Entry 6SZ9 (electron microscopy, 3.70 A resolution); this record covers chains A and C of the 5 polymer chains in the assembly.

== Chain A ==
Name: IcmO (DotL)
From: Legionella pneumophila
UniProtKB: Q5ZYC6 (Q5ZYC6_LEGPH); residues 1-783 here = UniProt positions 1-783
Chain sequence (783 residues; each row starts with the number of its first residue):
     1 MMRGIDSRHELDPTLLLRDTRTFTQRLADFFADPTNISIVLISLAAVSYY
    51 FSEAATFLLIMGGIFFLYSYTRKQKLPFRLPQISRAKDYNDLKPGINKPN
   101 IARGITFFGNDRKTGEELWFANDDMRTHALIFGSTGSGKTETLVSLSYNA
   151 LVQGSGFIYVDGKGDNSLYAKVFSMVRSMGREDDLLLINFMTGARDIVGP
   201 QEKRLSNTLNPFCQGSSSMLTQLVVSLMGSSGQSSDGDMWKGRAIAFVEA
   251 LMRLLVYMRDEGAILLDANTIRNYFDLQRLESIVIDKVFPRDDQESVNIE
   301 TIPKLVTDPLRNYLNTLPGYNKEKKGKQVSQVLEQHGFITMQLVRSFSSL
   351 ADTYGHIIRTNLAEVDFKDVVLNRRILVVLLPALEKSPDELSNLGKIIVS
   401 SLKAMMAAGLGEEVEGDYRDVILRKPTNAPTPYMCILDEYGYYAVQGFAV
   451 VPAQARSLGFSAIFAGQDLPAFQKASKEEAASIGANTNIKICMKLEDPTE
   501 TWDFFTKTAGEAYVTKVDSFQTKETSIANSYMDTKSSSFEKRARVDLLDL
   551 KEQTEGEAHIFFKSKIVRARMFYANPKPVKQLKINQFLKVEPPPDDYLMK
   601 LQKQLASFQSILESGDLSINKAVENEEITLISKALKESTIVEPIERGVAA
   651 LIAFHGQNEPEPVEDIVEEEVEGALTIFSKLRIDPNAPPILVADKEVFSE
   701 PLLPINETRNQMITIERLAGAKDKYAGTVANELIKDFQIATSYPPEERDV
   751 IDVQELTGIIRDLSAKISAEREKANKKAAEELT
Disordered / not traced: 1-103, 229-238, 412-423, 496-555, 659-783
Swiss-Prot annotation at these positions:
  - mutagenesis: Q222 (Q222R: Shows intracellular growth defects. Can still recruit type IV adapter proteins IcmS/IcmW to the inner membrane), A363 to D366 (Abolishes intracellular growth in A.castellanii), A726 to T783 (Shows intracellular growth defects. Does not interact with type IV adapter proteins IcmS/IcmW and is unable to recruit them to the inner membrane ...)
Reported in the primary citation:
  - mutagenesis - A363R/E364R/D366R: abolished growth

== Chain C ==
Name: IcmJ (DotN)
From: Legionella pneumophila
UniProtKB: Q5ZYB7 (Q5ZYB7_LEGPH); residues 1-208 here correspond to UniProt positions 7-214 (UniProt number = residue number + 6)
Chain sequence (208 residues; each row starts with the number of its first residue):
     1 MADNQQRCELKLIASPGSWRLYSARKIDERFKSYEQKIFQRDRYTCQFCG
    51 FQARLYQDIVNLDGDYTNNRLSNLVTACCFCAQCFFVESVGVGGYGGGTL
   101 IYLPELTQAELNSLCHVLFCAITNDTGYKSSAQNIYRSFKFRSQIVEEKF
   151 GEGTSDPAIFGQLMIDSGVNSEEIREKLFKNIRLLPSRAKFRKQIEKWAA
   201 SALEEIAD
Disordered / not traced: 1-6
Swiss-Prot annotation at these positions:
  - binding site (Zn(2+)): C46, C49, C78, C81

== Interface between chain A and chain C ==
Pairs across the interface - 50 pairs, chain A then chain C:
  Y597(A) - Q162(C)
  L601(A) - L163(C)  hydrophobic
  Q604(A) - E152(C)  hydrogen bond (side chain-backbone)
  Q604(A) - G153(C)
  Q604(A) - I159(C)
  Q604(A) - L163(C)
  L605(A) - L163(C)
  L605(A) - S167(C)
  F608(A) - F160(C)  hydrophobic
  F608(A) - L163(C)
  F608(A) - L178(C)  hydrophobic
  Q609(A) - S167(C)  hydrogen bond
  I611(A) - K149(C)
  L612(A) - V169(C)  hydrophobic
  D616(A) - K149(C)
  L617(A) - F150(C)
  L617(A) - I174(C)  hydrophobic
  L617(A) - L178(C)  hydrophobic
  S618(A) - K177(C)  hydrogen bond (side chain-backbone)
  I619(A) - Y102(C)  hydrophobic
  I619(A) - K149(C)
  K621(A) - Y102(C)  hydrogen bond (backbone-side chain)
  A622(A) - Y102(C)
  V623(A) - R142(C)  hydrogen bond (backbone-side chain)
  V623(A) - I145(C)  hydrophobic
  N625(A) - S138(C)  hydrogen bond
  N625(A) - R142(C)
  E627(A) - N134(C)
  E627(A) - I135(C)
  I628(A) - E105(C)
  I628(A) - S138(C)
  I628(A) - F139(C)  hydrophobic
  I631(A) - I135(C)  hydrophobic
  S632(A) - E105(C)
  L635(A) - L106(C)  hydrophobic
  P643(A) - S113(C)  hydrogen bond (backbone-side chain)
  I644(A) - C49(C)
  I644(A) - S113(C)
  I644(A) - V117(C)
  R646(A) - E110(C)  salt bridge
  G647(A) - V117(C)
  V648(A) - V117(C)
  L651(A) - V117(C)  hydrophobic
  L651(A) - A121(C)  hydrophobic
  L651(A) - S131(C)
  I652(A) - Y128(C)
  F654(A) - S131(C)
  F654(A) - I135(C)  hydrophobic
  H655(A) - Y128(C)
  H655(A) - S131(C)  hydrogen bond
Interface residues without a listed pair, chain A (33 interface residues in all): N620, E624, E642
Interface residues without a listed pair, chain C (43 interface residues in all): G50, Q52, L114, H116, L118, G127, A132, F141, E148, T154, M164, D166, K180, I182

== Summary ==
33 residues of chain A and 43 residues of chain C are in contact; the contacts include 8 hydrogen bonds and 1
salt bridge. Polar contacts include R646(A)-E110(C), Q604(A)-E152(C) and Q609(A)-S167(C). From UniProt: 7
mutagenesis sites on chain A; 4 Zn2+-binding residues on chain C. The paper reports that A363R/E364R/D366R of
chain A abolish growth.
Here chain A is IcmO (DotL) and chain C is IcmJ (DotN), both from Legionella pneumophila. Entry 6SZ9 (Type IV
Coupling Complex (T4CC) from L. pneumophila) was determined by electron microscopy.
